6YNZ - chains d and s of the 162 polymer chains in the assembly; structure by electron microscopy, 3.10 A resolution.

# Chain d
Protein: subunit d
Organism: Tetrahymena thermophila
Reference sequence: Q239R1 (Q239R1_TETTS); residue numbers follow UniProt; this construct covers 1-234
Chain sequence (234 residues; numbered 1 to 234; the number before each row is that of its first residue):
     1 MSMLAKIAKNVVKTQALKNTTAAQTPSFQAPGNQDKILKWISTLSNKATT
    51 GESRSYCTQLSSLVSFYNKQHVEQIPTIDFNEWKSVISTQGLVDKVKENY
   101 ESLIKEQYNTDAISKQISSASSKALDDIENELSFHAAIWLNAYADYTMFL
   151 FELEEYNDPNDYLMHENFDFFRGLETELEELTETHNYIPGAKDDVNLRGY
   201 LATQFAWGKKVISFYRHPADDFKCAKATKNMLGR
Not modelled in the structure: 1-28
Small-molecule neighbours: 1,2-diacyl-sn-glycero-3-phosphocholine (PC1): A206, W207, G208, K209, K210

# Chain s
Protein: ATPTT13
Organism: Tetrahymena thermophila
Reference sequence: I7MLU7 (I7MLU7_TETTS); residue numbers follow UniProt; this construct covers 1-145
Chain sequence (145 residues; row label = number of the first residue in the row):
     1 MNSLSSKKANSLVFKSIRNFTLQWGSLAERPMVDRVMSTSTWPVPYYQRL
    51 FKAYPIREKKDKMSLLLSDIDIDDTNWYQAKDFLRGSFRGRQIVDYVENN
   101 IASNTYILIQQDVANMAKAYVHDICGYIDVANKENVRILSKGDLI
Not modelled in the structure: 1-21

# How chain d and chain s interact
Contacting residue pairs (115; chain d residue first):
  W40(d) with Y120(s), hydrophobic
  L44(d) with V113(s)
  K47(d) with V113(s)
  A48(d) with D112(s); V113(s), hydrophobic
  T49(d) with Q111(s); D112(s), hydrogen bond (backbone-side chain)
  T50(d) with D112(s), hydrogen bond
  E52(d) with K118(s), salt bridge
  S53(d) with D112(s), hydrogen bond; A114(s)
  Y56(d) with A117(s), hydrophobic; K118(s); V121(s)
  L60(d) with Y120(s), hydrophobic; V121(s); I124(s), hydrophobic
  L63(d) with I124(s), hydrophobic; C125(s), hydrophobic
  F66(d) with I128(s), hydrophobic
  Y67(d) with I124(s), hydrogen bond (side chain-backbone); Y127(s); I128(s), hydrogen bond (side chain-backbone)
  K95(d) with I145(s)
  V96(d) with I145(s)
  N99(d) with D143(s), hydrogen bond (side chain-backbone); L144(s), hydrogen bond (side chain-backbone)
  Y100(d) with L144(s), hydrophobic
  L103(d) with I138(s)
  E106(d) with I138(s); K141(s), salt bridge
  Q107(d) with E134(s); I138(s)
  Y108(d) with A131(s); E134(s); N135(s), hydrogen bond
  N109(d) with R137(s)
  I113(d) with V130(s), hydrophobic
  I117(d) with Y127(s), hydrophobic
  A120(d) with Y127(s), hydrogen bond (backbone-side chain)
  S121(d) with D123(s); Y127(s), hydrogen bond (backbone-side chain)
  S122(d) with D123(s)
  A124(d) with A119(s)
  L125(d) with Y120(s), hydrophobic
  D127(d) with Y96(s); N100(s); I101(s)
  I128(d) with N115(s); A119(s), hydrophobic; Y120(s), hydrophobic
  E129(d) with R89(s)
  N130(d) with R89(s), hydrogen bond; I93(s); Y96(s); V97(s)
  E131(d) with I101(s); L108(s); N115(s)
  S133(d) with I93(s)
  F134(d) with W77(s), hydrophobic; K81(s); L84(s), hydrophobic; I93(s), hydrophobic; V97(s), hydrophobic; Y106(s); L108(s), hydrophobic
  H135(d) with L108(s); Q110(s), hydrogen bond (side chain-backbone)
  A137(d) with A80(s)
  I138(d) with I72(s), hydrophobic; N76(s); W77(s), hydrophobic; Y106(s); L108(s)
  W139(d) with L108(s), hydrogen bond (side chain-backbone)
  N141(d) with N76(s), hydrogen bond; Q79(s), hydrogen bond; F83(s)
  A142(d) with I72(s), hydrophobic; N76(s)
  D145(d) with N76(s)
  Y146(d) with S68(s); I70(s), hydrogen bond (side chain-backbone)
  F149(d) with L65(s); L67(s); S68(s)
  E152(d) with K62(s); M63(s)
  E155(d) with K62(s), salt bridge
  Y156(d) with L65(s), hydrophobic
  N160(d) with F51(s)
  D161(d) with L50(s); F51(s); K52(s), hydrogen bond (backbone-backbone)
  Y162(d) with F51(s); K52(s)
  L163(d) with F51(s), hydrophobic; K52(s)
  H165(d) with Y54(s)
  E166(d) with K52(s); Y54(s); K59(s), salt bridge
  D169(d) with Y54(s), hydrogen bond; R57(s), salt bridge
  F170(d) with K59(s); S64(s); L65(s), hydrogen bond (backbone-backbone)
  F171(d) with S64(s); L65(s), hydrophobic; L66(s), hydrophobic
  R172(d) with S64(s), hydrogen bond (backbone-side chain); L66(s)
  L174(d) with L66(s), hydrophobic
  E175(d) with R57(s), salt bridge
Interface residues without a listed pair, chain d (67 interface residues in all): C57, Q59, K123, D126, L132, L153, G173
Interface residues without a listed pair, chain s (64 interface residues in all): A53, D61, D71, T75, I109, M116, H122, G142

# Summary
Chain d and chain s form an interface of 67 and 64 residues respectively, with 20 hydrogen bonds and 6 salt
bridges. Polar pairs include E52(d)-K118(s), E106(d)-K141(s) and E155(d)-K62(s). Chain d binds
1,2-diacyl-sn-glycero-3-phosphocholine.
Here chain d is subunit d and chain s is ATPTT13, both from Tetrahymena thermophila. Entry 6YNZ (Cryo-EM
structure of Tetrahymena thermophila mitochondrial ATP synthase - F1Fo composite tetramer model) was
determined by electron microscopy (same publication as 6YNV, 6YNW, 6YNX, 6YNY and 6YO0).
